Entry 5WG5 (X-ray diffraction, 3.10 A resolution); this record covers chains A and B of the 3 polymer chains in the assembly.

Chain A:
Name: Beta-adrenergic receptor kinase 1
Organism: Homo sapiens
Notes: EC 2.7.11.15
UniProt: P25098 (ARBK1_HUMAN); numbering as in UniProt (aligned over 1-689)
Chain sequence (689 residues; numbered 1 to 689; the number before each row is that of its first residue):
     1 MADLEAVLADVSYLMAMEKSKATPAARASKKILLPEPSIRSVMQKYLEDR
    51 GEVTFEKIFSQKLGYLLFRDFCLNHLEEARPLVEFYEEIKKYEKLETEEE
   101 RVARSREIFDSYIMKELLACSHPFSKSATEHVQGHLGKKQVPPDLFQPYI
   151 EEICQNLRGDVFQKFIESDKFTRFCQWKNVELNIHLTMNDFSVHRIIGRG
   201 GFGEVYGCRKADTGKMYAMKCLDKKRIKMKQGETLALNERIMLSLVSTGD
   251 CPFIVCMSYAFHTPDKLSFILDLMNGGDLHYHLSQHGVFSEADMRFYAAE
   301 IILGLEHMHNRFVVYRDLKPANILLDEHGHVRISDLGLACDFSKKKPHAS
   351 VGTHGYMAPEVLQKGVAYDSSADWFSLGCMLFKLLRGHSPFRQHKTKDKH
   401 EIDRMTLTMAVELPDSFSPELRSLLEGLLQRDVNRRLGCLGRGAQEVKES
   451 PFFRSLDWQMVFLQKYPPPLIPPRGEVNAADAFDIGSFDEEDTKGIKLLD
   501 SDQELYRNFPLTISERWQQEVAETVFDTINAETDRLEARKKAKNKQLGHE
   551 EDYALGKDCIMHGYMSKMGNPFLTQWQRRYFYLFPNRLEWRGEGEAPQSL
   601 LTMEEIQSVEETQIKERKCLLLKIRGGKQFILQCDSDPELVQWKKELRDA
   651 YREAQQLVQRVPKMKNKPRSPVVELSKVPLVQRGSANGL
Disordered / not traced: 1-29, 138-141, 408-410, 474-476, 485-492, 548-551, 669-689
Metal / ion sites: Mg2+: His-348, Val-366
Ligand contacts: ZSO (5-{[(3S,4R)-4-(4-fluorophenyl)piperidin-3-yl]methoxy}-2H-indazole): Ile-197, Gly-198, Arg-199, Gly-200, Gly-201, Gly-203, Glu-204, Val-205, Ala-218, Lys-220, Leu-222, Val-255, Leu-271, Asp-272, Leu-273, Met-274, Asp-278, Ala-321, Asn-322, Leu-324, Ser-334, Ala-480, Asp-481, Ala-482
Curated features (UniProtKB/Swiss-Prot):
  - active site: Asp-317 (Proton acceptor)
  - binding site (ATP): Ile-197 to Val-205, Lys-220
  - site (Required for receptor phosphorylation): Asp-3, Leu-4, Asp-10
  - modified residue: Ser-670 (Phosphoserine)
  - natural variant: Arg-578 (R578Q: In a colorectal adenocarcinoma sample)
  - mutagenesis: Asp-3 (D3A: 85% reduction in phosphorylation of G-protein coupled receptor rhodopsin; D3K: 95% reduction in phosphorylation of G-protein coupled receptor rhodopsin ...), Leu-4 (L4A: 95% reduction in phosphorylation of G-protein coupled receptor rhodopsin. 90% reduction in phosphorylation of beta-2 adrenergic receptor ADRB2. Does not affect binding to ADRB2 ...), Glu-5 (E5A: 50% reduction in phosphorylation of G-protein coupled receptor rhodopsin), Val-7 to Leu-8 (95% reduction in phosphorylation of G-protein coupled receptor rhodopsin), Asp-10 (D10A: 95% reduction in phosphorylation of G-protein coupled receptor rhodopsin and beta-2 adrenergic receptor ADRB2. Does not affect binding to ADRB2. Not activated by receptor binding ...)
Reported in the primary citation:
  - binding site for ZSO: Asp-272, Met-274, Ala-321
  - conformationally variable residues (loop rearrangement): Gly-201, Asn-275

Chain B:
Name: Guanine nucleotide-binding protein G(I)/G(S)/G(T) subunit beta-1
Organism: Bos taurus
UniProt: P62871 (GBB1_BOVIN); numbering as in UniProt (aligned over 1-340)
Chain sequence (340 residues; numbered 1 to 340; the number before each row is that of its first residue):
     1 MSELDQLRQEAEQLKNQIRDARKACADATLSQITNNIDPVGRIQMRTRRT
    51 LRGHLAKIYAMHWGTDSRLLVSASQDGKLIIWDSYTTNKVHAIPLRSSWV
   101 MTCAYAPSGNYVACGGLDNICSIYNLKTREGNVRVSRELAGHTGYLSCCR
   151 FLDDNQIVTSSGDTTCALWDIETGQQTTTFTGHTGDVMSLSLAPDTRLFV
   201 SGACDASAKLWDVREGMCRQTFTGHESDINAICFFPNGNAFATGSDDATC
   251 RLFDLRADQELMTYSHDNIICGITSVSFSKSGRLLLAGYDDFNCNVWDAL
   301 KADRAGVLAGHDNRVSCLGVTDDGMAVATGSWDSFLKIWN
Disordered / not traced: 1
Curated features (UniProtKB/Swiss-Prot):
  - modified residue: Ser-2 (N-acetylserine), His-266 (Phosphohistidine)

How chain A and chain B interact:
Pairs across the interface - 47 pairs, chain A then chain B:
  Tyr-553(A) / Lys-78(B)  hydrogen bond
  Gly-556(A) / Arg-96(B)
  Lys-557(A) / Pro-94(B)
  Lys-557(A) / Leu-95(B)
  Lys-557(A) / Arg-96(B)
  Asp-558(A) / Arg-96(B)  hydrogen bond (backbone-backbone)
  Asp-558(A) / Ser-98(B)  hydrogen bond
  Phe-584(A) / Ser-98(B)
  Pro-585(A) / Ser-98(B)
  Pro-585(A) / Trp-99(B)
  Asn-586(A) / Gln-75(B)  hydrogen bond (side chain-backbone)
  Asn-586(A) / Ser-98(B)  hydrogen bond (side chain-backbone)
  Asn-586(A) / Trp-99(B)
  Arg-587(A) / Gln-75(B)
  Arg-587(A) / Asp-76(B)  hydrogen bond (side chain-backbone)
  Arg-587(A) / Ser-98(B)  hydrogen bond
  Pro-597(A) / Leu-55(B)
  Gln-598(A) / Leu-55(B)
  Leu-600(A) / Leu-55(B)  hydrophobic
  Thr-602(A) / Gln-75(B)
  Glu-604(A) / Lys-57(B)  salt bridge
  Glu-604(A) / Tyr-59(B)
  Glu-604(A) / Gln-75(B)  hydrogen bond
  Ala-654(A) / Trp-99(B)  hydrophobic
  Leu-657(A) / Trp-99(B)
  Leu-657(A) / Leu-117(B)  hydrophobic
  Val-661(A) / Met-101(B)  hydrophobic
  Val-661(A) / Leu-117(B)  hydrophobic
  Pro-662(A) / Tyr-145(B)
  Pro-662(A) / Met-188(B)  hydrophobic
  Lys-663(A) / Tyr-59(B)
  Lys-663(A) / Met-101(B)
  Lys-663(A) / Met-188(B)
  Lys-663(A) / Arg-314(B)
  Lys-663(A) / Trp-332(B)
  Met-664(A) / Tyr-59(B)  hydrophobic
  Met-664(A) / Val-100(B)
  Met-664(A) / Met-101(B)  hydrophobic
  Met-664(A) / Trp-332(B)
  Lys-665(A) / Arg-314(B)  hydrogen bond (backbone-side chain)
  Lys-665(A) / Trp-332(B)
  Asn-666(A) / Trp-332(B)
  Lys-667(A) / Asn-230(B)
  Lys-667(A) / Asp-246(B)  salt bridge
  Lys-667(A) / Asp-290(B)
  Lys-667(A) / Arg-314(B)
  Pro-668(A) / Cys-271(B)
Other interface residues (no listed pair), chain A (26 interface residues in all): Glu-589, Val-658, Arg-660
Other interface residues (no listed pair), chain B (27 interface residues in all): Ala-56, Ala-60, Gly-77, Ser-97, Cys-204

Summary:
26 residues of chain A face 27 of chain B across their interface, with 9 hydrogen bonds and 2 salt bridges.
Polar pairs include Glu-604(A)/Lys-57(B), Lys-667(A)/Asp-246(B) and Tyr-553(A)/Lys-78(B). Ligands of chain A:
compound ZSO. The paper reports a binding site for ZSO at Asp-272(A), Met-274(A) and Ala-321(A);
conformational variability at Gly-201(A) and Asn-275(A).
Here chain A is Beta-adrenergic receptor kinase 1 (Homo sapiens) and chain B is Guanine nucleotide-binding
protein G(I)/G(S)/G(T) subunit beta-1 (Bos taurus). Entry 5WG5 (Human GRK2 in complex with Gbetagamma subunits
and CCG224061) was determined by X-ray diffraction, deposited together with 5WG3 and 5WG4.
